Entry 4YGX (X-ray diffraction, 2.95 A resolution); this record covers chains A and B.

Chain A:
Name: Symplekin
From: Drosophila melanogaster
UniProt: Q8MSU4 (SYMPK_DROME); residues 19-351 here = UniProt positions 19-351
Amino-acid sequence (339 residues; numbered 13 to 351; the number before each row is that of its first residue):
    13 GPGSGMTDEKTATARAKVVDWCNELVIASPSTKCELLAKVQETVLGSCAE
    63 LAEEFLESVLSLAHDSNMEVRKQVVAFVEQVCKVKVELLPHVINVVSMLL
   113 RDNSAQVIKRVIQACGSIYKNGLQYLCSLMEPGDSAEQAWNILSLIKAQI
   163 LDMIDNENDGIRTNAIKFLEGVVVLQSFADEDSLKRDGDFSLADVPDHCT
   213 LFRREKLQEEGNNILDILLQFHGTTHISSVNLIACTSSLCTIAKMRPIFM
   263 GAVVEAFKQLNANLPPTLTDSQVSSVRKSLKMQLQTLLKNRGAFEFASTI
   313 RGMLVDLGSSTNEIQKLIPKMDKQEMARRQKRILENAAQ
Disordered / not traced: 13-17, 351
Construct notes: expression tag (13-18)

Chain B:
Name: LD40846p
From: Drosophila melanogaster
Notes: EC 3.1.3.-, 3.1.3.16, 3.1.3.41
UniProt: Q9VWE4 (Q9VWE4_DROME); residue numbers follow UniProt; this construct covers 1-195
Amino-acid sequence (200 residues; each row starts with the number of its first residue; numbers below 1 keep their minus sign (Gly-4 is residue -4)):
    -4 GPGSGMTDPSKLAVAVVDSSNMNRSMEAHNFLAKKGFNVRSYGTGERVKL
    46 PGMAFDKPNVYEFGTKYEDIYRDLESKDKEFYTQNGLLHMLDRNRRIKKC
    96 PERFQDTKEQFDIIVTVEERVYDLVVMHMESMESVDNRPVHVLNVDVVNN
   146 AEDALMGAFVITDMINMMAKSTDLDNDIDELIQEFEERRKRVILHSVLFY
Disordered / not traced: -4 to 3, 47-48
Construct notes: expression tag (-4 to 0); engineered mutation Asp13 (Cys in Q9VWE4), Asn144 (Asp in Q9VWE4)
What the authors report for this chain:
  - binding site for cis peptidomimetic CTD phospho-Ser5 peptide: Met17, Leu45, Pro46, Met85
  - mutagenesis - C13D/D144N: abolished catalytic activity (proposed by the authors, not directly observed)

Chain A / chain B interface:
Residue-residue contacts - 45 pairs, chain A then chain B:
  Lys121(A) - Asp168(B)  salt bridge
  Lys121(A) - Asp170(B)  salt bridge
  Gln125(A) - Asp131(B)
  Gln125(A) - Asn132(B)
  Gln125(A) - Pro134(B)
  Gly128(A) - Asn132(B)
  Glu169(A) - Asn171(B)
  Asn170(A) - Asp168(B)  hydrogen bond
  Asn170(A) - Asn171(B)
  Asp171(A) - Asp170(B)
  Asp171(A) - Asn171(B)  hydrogen bond (backbone-side chain)
  Gly172(A) - Asp170(B)
  Thr175(A) - Phe194(B)
  Asn176(A) - Asn132(B)
  Asn176(A) - Pro134(B)
  Lys179(A) - Ser129(B)  hydrogen bond
  Lys179(A) - Asn132(B)
  Lys179(A) - Phe194(B)
  Arg198(A) - Glu128(B)
  Ser241(A) - Asp174(B)  hydrogen bond
  Val242(A) - Asp174(B)
  Val242(A) - His190(B)
  Val242(A) - Val192(B)  hydrophobic
  Ile245(A) - His190(B)
  Ile245(A) - Ser191(B)
  Ile245(A) - Val192(B)  hydrophobic
  Thr281(A) - Gln178(B)
  Thr281(A) - Glu181(B)
  Ser283(A) - Glu181(B)  hydrogen bond
  Ser283(A) - Val187(B)
  Ser283(A) - Ile188(B)
  Ser283(A) - Leu189(B)
  Gln284(A) - Asp174(B)
  Ser286(A) - Leu189(B)
  Ser287(A) - Leu189(B)
  Ser287(A) - His190(B)  hydrogen bond (side chain-backbone)
  Lys290(A) - Glu114(B)  salt bridge
  Lys290(A) - Tyr117(B)
  Lys290(A) - Asp118(B)  salt bridge
  Lys290(A) - Leu189(B)
  Met294(A) - Asp118(B)
  Met294(A) - Val121(B)  hydrophobic
  Met294(A) - Met122(B)  hydrophobic
  Met294(A) - Glu125(B)
  Gln295(A) - Glu125(B)  hydrogen bond
Other interface residues (no listed pair), chain A (29 interface residues in all): Glu91, Ala117, Ser129, Phe180, Ser240, Ala246, Ser249
Other interface residues (no listed pair), chain B (26 interface residues in all): Val130, Arg133

Summary:
Chain A and chain B form an interface of 29 and 26 residues respectively; the contacts include 7 hydrogen
bonds and 4 salt bridges. Polar contacts include Lys121(A)-Asp168(B), Lys121(A)-Asp170(B) and
Lys290(A)-Glu114(B). From the paper: a binding site for cis peptidomimetic CTD phospho-Ser5 peptide at
Met17(B), Leu45(B) and Pro46(B) among others; C13D/D144N of chain B abolish catalytic activity.
Chain A is Symplekin and chain B is LD40846p, both from Drosophila melanogaster; the structure, Crystal
Structure of D. melanogaster Ssu72+Symplekin bound to cis peptidomimetic CTD phospho-Ser5 peptide, was
determined by X-ray diffraction (same publication as 4YGY and 4YH1).
